Entry 7OCI (electron microscopy, 3.46 A resolution); this record covers chains B and H of the 9 polymer chains in the assembly.

Chain B:
Name: Dolichyl-diphosphooligosaccharide--protein glycosyltransferase subunit OST2
From: Saccharomyces cerevisiae S288C
Notes: EC 2.4.99.18
UniProt: P46964 (OST2_YEAST); residue numbers follow UniProt; this construct covers 1-130
Chain sequence (130 residues; numbered 1 to 130; the number before each row is that of its first residue):
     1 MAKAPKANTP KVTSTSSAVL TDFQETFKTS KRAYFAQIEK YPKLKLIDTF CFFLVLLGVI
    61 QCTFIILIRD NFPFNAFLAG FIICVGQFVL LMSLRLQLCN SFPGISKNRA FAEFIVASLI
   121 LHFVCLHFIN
Disordered / not traced: 1-22
Residues lining bound ligands:
  - Digitonin (AJP): N71, F72, P73, F74, N75
  - Dolichylphosphate (V8K): L54, V55, G58, C84, V85, F88, V89
UniProt features mapped onto this chain:
  - mutagenesis: S16 (S16P: In OST2-3; ts; reduced activity), E25 (E25G: In OST2-3; ts; reduced activity), K31 (K31M: In OST2-1; ts; reduced activity), D48 (D48V: In OST2-2; ts; reduced activity), Q61 (Q61R: In OST2-3; ts; reduced activity), C62 (C62S: In OST2-1; ts; reduced activity), R69 (R69C: In OST2-6; ts; reduced activity), G80 (G80E: In OST2-1; ts; reduced activity), G86 (G86R: In OST2-4; ts; reduced activity), A112 (A112S: In OST2-6; ts; reduced activity), E113 (E113K: In OST2-6; ts; reduced activity; E113V: In OST2-5; ts; reduced activity), L119 (L119S: In OST2-2; ts; reduced activity), 2 further mutagenesis entries in UniProt

Chain H:
Name: Dolichyl-diphosphooligosaccharide--protein glycosyltransferase subunit SWP1
From: Saccharomyces cerevisiae S288C
Notes: EC 2.4.99.18
UniProt: Q02795 (OSTD_YEAST); the author numbering skips numbers that UniProt does not, so the offset changes along the chain: 0-35 = UniProt 1-36; 37-286 = UniProt 37-286
Chain sequence (286 residues; row label = number of the first residue in the row; note: 1 number in that range is skipped by the numbering (no residue carries it; nothing is unmodelled there); numbering starts at 0):
     0 MQFFKTLAAL VSCISFVLAY VAQDVHVSFP STAGKS
    37 RVMIGKVEPR IGIDETVPTT ITVEDPNEVI QVNFAIESTN KPFQNTLLIG LPNKNLEMAF
    97 EPEIKDNGKL SMYKYRIDLA KLDAALLQEA SRSPEPIKAT LILASSTAKP KENLFREILQ
   157 LNLNFDVDHS DSSLVDKFGI KPEIHHIFHA EPKRVAKPIA VIFVLIIFIT ILSLIVTWLN
   217 SCAAAFNNIP TGVTAVYFLG FIATIVGFEV IFARYYLGTS IFETLFSSLY LGAPGLLTST
   277 KFLRSFGQTI
Disordered / not traced: 0-24, 284-286

How chain B and chain H interact:
Pairs across the interface (30):
  K45(B) - C218(H)  hydrogen bond (side chain-backbone)
  L46(B) - W214(H)
  L46(B) - A220(H)  hydrophobic
  T49(B) - T213(H)
  T49(B) - W214(H)
  F50(B) - L210(H)  hydrophobic
  F50(B) - W214(H)  hydrophobic
  F53(B) - T206(H)
  F53(B) - S209(H)
  F53(B) - L210(H)  hydrophobic
  L57(B) - T206(H)
  I60(B) - I202(H)  hydrophobic
  F64(B) - F199(H)  hydrophobic
  L67(B) - F199(H)  hydrophobic
  I68(B) - V191(H)  hydrophobic
  I68(B) - I195(H)  hydrophobic
  D70(B) - K189(H)
  F72(B) - P188(H)  hydrophobic
  N108(B) - L279(H)  hydrogen bond (side chain-backbone)
  A112(B) - L279(H)  hydrophobic
  I115(B) - F237(H)  hydrophobic
  I115(B) - I241(H)  hydrophobic
  L119(B) - F248(H)
  H122(B) - E245(H)  salt bridge
  F123(B) - F248(H)  hydrophobic
  F123(B) - Y251(H)  hydrophobic
  L126(B) - F248(H)  hydrophobic
  L126(B) - Y252(H)
  H127(B) - Y251(H)  hydrogen bond
  I129(B) - Y252(H)  hydrophobic
Interface residues without a listed pair, chain B (23 interface residues in all): T63, F111
Interface residues without a listed pair, chain H (26 interface residues in all): I203, I207, I257, R280, F282, G283

In short:
Chain B and chain H form an interface of 23 and 26 residues respectively, with 3 hydrogen bonds and 1 salt
bridge. Among the polar pairs are H122(B)-E245(H), K45(B)-C218(H) and N108(B)-L279(H). Ligands of chain B:
Digitonin and Dolichylphosphate.
Here chain B is Dolichyl-diphosphooligosaccharide--protein glycosyltransferase subunit OST2 and chain H is
Dolichyl-diphosphooligosaccharide--protein glycosyltransferase subunit SWP1, both from Saccharomyces
cerevisiae S288C. Entry 7OCI (Cryo-EM structure of yeast Ost6p containing oligosaccharyltransferase complex)
was determined by electron microscopy.
